Entry 9MNN (X-ray diffraction, 2.79 A resolution); this record covers chain A.

Chain A:
Protein: 2-succinyl-5-enolpyruvyl-6-hydroxy-3-cyclohexene-1-carboxylate synthase
From: Listeria monocytogenes 10403S
Notes: EC 2.2.1.9
Reference sequence: A0A0H3GD77 (A0A0H3GD77_LISM4); numbering as in UniProt (aligned over 1-580)
Amino-acid sequence (583 residues; numbered -2 to 580; the number before each row is that of its first residue; numbers below 1 keep their minus sign (Gly-2 is residue -2)):
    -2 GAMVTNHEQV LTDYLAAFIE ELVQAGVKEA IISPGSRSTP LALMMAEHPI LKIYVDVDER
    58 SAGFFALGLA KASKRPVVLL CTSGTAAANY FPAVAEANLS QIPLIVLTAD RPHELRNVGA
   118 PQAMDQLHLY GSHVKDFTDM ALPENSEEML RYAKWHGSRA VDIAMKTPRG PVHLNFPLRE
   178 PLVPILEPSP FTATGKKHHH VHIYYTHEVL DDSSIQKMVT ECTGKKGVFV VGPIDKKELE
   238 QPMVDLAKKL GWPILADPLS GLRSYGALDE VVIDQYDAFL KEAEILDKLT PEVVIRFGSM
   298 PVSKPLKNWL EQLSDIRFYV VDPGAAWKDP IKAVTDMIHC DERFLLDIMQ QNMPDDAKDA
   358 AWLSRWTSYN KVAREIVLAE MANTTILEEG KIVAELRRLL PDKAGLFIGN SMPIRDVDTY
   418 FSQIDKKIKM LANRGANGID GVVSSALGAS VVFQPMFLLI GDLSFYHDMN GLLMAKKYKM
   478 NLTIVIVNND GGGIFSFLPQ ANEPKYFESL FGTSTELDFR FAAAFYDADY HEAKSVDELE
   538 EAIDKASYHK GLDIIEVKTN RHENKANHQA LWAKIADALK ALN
Not modelled in the structure: -2 to 1
Construct notes: expression tag (-2 to 0); engineered mutation Val1 (Met in A0A0H3GD77)
Bound ions: Mg2+ site 1: Ala43, His45; Mg2+ site 2: Asp459, Asn486, Gly488 (together with TD6)
Ligand contacts: TD6 ((4S)-4-{3-[(4-amino-2-methylpyrimidin-5-yl)methyl]-5-(2-{[(S)-hydroxy(phosphonooxy)phosphoryl]oxy}ethyl)-4-methyl-1,3lambda~5~-thiazol-2-yl}-4-hydroxybutanoic acid): Pro31, Gly32, Ser33, Glu56, Thr79, Thr82, Ala83, Asn86, Gln119, Glu386, Asn407, Ser408, Met409, Pro410, Ile411, Arg412, Arg431, Asn434, Gly435, Ile436, Asp437, Gly458, Asp459, Leu460, Ser461, His464, Asn486, Gly488, Gly489, Gly490, Ile491, Phe492
From the paper describing this entry:
  - binding site for TD6: Ser408, Arg412, Arg431, Asn434
  - catalytic residues: Arg412, Arg431 (citing earlier work)
  - conformationally variable residues (order/disorder transition): Asp487 to Thr512, Thr556 to Asn580
  - catalytic residues: Glu56 (proposed by the authors, not directly observed)

Summary:
Bound to chain A: compound TD6. Ala43 and His45 coordinate Mg2+ site 1. Asp459, Asn486 and Gly488 coordinate
Mg2+ site 2. From the paper: catalytic residues Arg412, Arg431 and Glu56; a binding site for TD6 at Ser408,
Arg412 and Arg431 among others.
Chain A is 2-succinyl-5-enolpyruvyl-6-hydroxy-3-cyclohexene-1-carboxylate synthase (Listeria monocytogenes
10403S); the structure, Crystal structure of L. monocytogenes MenD with Mg2+ and intermediate I bound, was
determined by X-ray diffraction together with 9E9B from the same study.
